9DTR - chains 6 and M of the 47 polymer chains in the assembly; structure by electron microscopy, 2.31 A resolution.

== Chain 6 ==
Molecule: U6 snRNA
Organism: Saccharomyces cerevisiae
Sequence (112 nucleotides; numbered 1 to 112; the number before each row is that of its first residue):
     1 GUUCGCGAAGUAACCCUUCGUGGACAUUUGGUCAAUUUGAAACAAUACAG
    51 AGAUGAUCAGCAGUUCCCCUGCAUAAGGAUGAACCGUUUUACAAAGAGAU
   101 UUAUUUCGUUUU
Unresolved in the structure: 103-112
Modified / non-standard residues: PSU (pseudouridine-5'-monophosphate) at position 28
Bound ions: K+ site 1: G50, A51 (shared with 3 residues of chain I); K+ site 2: G52, A59, U80; Mg2+: A59, G60 (shared with 1 residue of chain I); K+ site 3: G60, G78 (shared with 2 residues of chain E); K+ site 4: C61, G78, U80, G81

== Chain M ==
Name: Pre-mRNA-splicing factor CWC2
Organism: Saccharomyces cerevisiae
UniProtKB: Q12046 (CWC2_YEAST); residues 1-339 here = UniProt positions 1-339
Amino-acid sequence (339 residues; row label = number of the first residue in the row):
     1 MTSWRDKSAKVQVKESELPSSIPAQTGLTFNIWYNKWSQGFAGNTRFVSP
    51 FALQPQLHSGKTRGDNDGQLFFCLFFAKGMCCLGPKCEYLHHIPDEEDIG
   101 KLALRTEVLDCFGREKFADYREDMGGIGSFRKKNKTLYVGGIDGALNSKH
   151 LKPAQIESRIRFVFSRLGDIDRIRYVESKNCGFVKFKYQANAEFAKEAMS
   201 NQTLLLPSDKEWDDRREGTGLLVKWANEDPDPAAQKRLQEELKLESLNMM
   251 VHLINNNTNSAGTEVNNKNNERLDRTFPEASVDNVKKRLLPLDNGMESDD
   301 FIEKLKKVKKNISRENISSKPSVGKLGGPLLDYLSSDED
Unresolved in the structure: 1-2, 258-339
Bound ions: Zn2+: Cys73, Cys81, Cys87, His91

== How chain 6 and chain M interact ==
Pairs across the interface (47; chain 6 residue first):
  A34(6) - Phe72(M)  hydrogen bond to the base
  A34(6) - Cys73(M)  base contact
  A34(6) - Leu74(M)  hydrogen bond to the base
  A34(6) - Phe75(M)  base contact
  A34(6) - Tyr89(M)  stacking on the base
  A34(6) - Phe112(M)  hydrogen bond to the base
  A35(6) - Leu18(M)  base contact
  A35(6) - Phe75(M)  stacking on the base
  A35(6) - Met80(M)  base contact
  A35(6) - Cys81(M)  hydrogen bond to the base
  A35(6) - Cys82(M)  hydrogen bond to the base
  U36(6) - Pro19(M)  base contact
  U36(6) - Ser21(M)  hydrogen bond to the phosphate
  U36(6) - Phe47(M)  base contact
  U36(6) - Pro50(M)  base contact
  U36(6) - Phe51(M)  base contact
  U37(6) - Arg46(M)  base contact
  U37(6) - Phe47(M)  stacking on the base
  U37(6) - Ser49(M)  base contact
  U37(6) - Lys78(M)  salt bridge to the phosphate
  U37(6) - Asn201(M)  hydrogen bond to the base
  U38(6) - Arg121(M)  sugar contact
  U38(6) - Gly125(M)  base contact
  U38(6) - Gly126(M)  hydrogen bond to the base
  U38(6) - Lys196(M)  hydrogen bond to the base
  U38(6) - Ser200(M)  hydrogen bond to the base
  U38(6) - Leu221(M)  base contact
  U38(6) - Leu222(M)  base contact
  U38(6) - Val223(M)  hydrogen bond to the base
  G39(6) - Phe117(M)  stacking on the base
  G39(6) - Asp119(M)  hydrogen bond to the base
  G39(6) - Tyr120(M)  base contact
  G39(6) - Arg121(M)  hydrogen bond to the sugar
  G39(6) - Gly126(M)  base contact
  G39(6) - Ile127(M)  hydrogen bond to the base
  G39(6) - Gly128(M)  hydrogen bond to the base
  A40(6) - Arg121(M)  hydrogen bond to the base
  A40(6) - Glu122(M)  hydrogen bond to the base
  A41(6) - Asn31(M)  base contact
  A41(6) - Tyr34(M)  stacking on the base
  A41(6) - Lys36(M)  salt bridge to the phosphate
  A41(6) - Ser38(M)  hydrogen bond to the base
  A42(6) - Trp37(M)  base contact
  A42(6) - Ser38(M)  base contact
  C43(6) - Gln39(M)  base contact
  C43(6) - Gly40(M)  base contact
  A44(6) - Phe41(M)  base contact
Other interface residues (no listed pair), chain 6 (13 interface residues in all): G31, C33
Other interface residues (no listed pair), chain M (49 interface residues in all): Ser20, Val48, Leu83, Glu88, Arg114, Glu115, Ser129, Lys224

== Overview ==
13 residues of chain 6 face 49 of chain M across their interface, with 18 hydrogen bonds, 2 salt bridges and 5
aromatic stacking contacts. Among the polar pairs are A34(6)-Phe72(M), A34(6)-Leu74(M) and A34(6)-Phe112(M).
The K+ site 1 is built by G50(6) and A51(6).
Here chain 6 is U6 snRNA and chain M is Pre-mRNA-splicing factor CWC2, both from Saccharomyces cerevisiae.
Entry 9DTR (Structure of the yeast post-catalytic P complex spliceosome at 2.3 Angstrom resolution) was
determined by electron microscopy.
